Entry 1IAX (X-ray diffraction, 2.80 A resolution); this record covers chains A and B.

== Chain A (and B) ==
Name: 1-aminocyclopropane-1-carboxylate synthase 2
Organism: Solanum lycopersicum
Notes: EC 4.4.1.14; chain B of this document is another copy of the same molecule, construct and numbering; everything in this record applies to it too
Reference sequence: P18485 (1A12_LYCES); residue numbers follow UniProt; this construct covers 11-438
Sequence (428 residues; row label = number of the first residue in the row):
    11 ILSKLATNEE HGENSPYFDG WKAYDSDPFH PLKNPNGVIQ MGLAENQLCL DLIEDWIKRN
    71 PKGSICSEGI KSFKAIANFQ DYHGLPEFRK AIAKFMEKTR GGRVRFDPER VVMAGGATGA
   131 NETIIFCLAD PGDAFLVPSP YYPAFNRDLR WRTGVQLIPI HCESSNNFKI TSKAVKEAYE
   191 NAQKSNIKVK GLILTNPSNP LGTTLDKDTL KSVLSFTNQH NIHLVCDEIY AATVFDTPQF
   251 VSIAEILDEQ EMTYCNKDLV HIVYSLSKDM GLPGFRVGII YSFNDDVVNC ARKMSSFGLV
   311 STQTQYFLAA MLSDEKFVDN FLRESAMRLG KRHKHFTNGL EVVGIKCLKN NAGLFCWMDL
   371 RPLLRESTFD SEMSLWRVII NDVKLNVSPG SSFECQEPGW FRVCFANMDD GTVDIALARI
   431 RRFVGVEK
Not modelled in the structure: 20-24, 76-81
UniProt features mapped onto this chain:
  - binding site (substrate): E55, Y92
  - modified residue: K278 (N6-(pyridoxal phosphate)lysine)
  - mutagenesis: Y92 (Y92F: Loss of function; when expressed alone in E.coli. Partially complemented; when coexpressed with another ACS2 protein mutated on K-278), K278 (K278A: Loss of function; when expressed alone in E.coli. Partially complemented; when coexpressed with another ACS2 protein mutated on Y-72), R286 (R286L: Loss of function; due to a strong reduction in both substrate and pyridoxal phosphate binding)
Covalent attachments: pyridoxal phosphate (PLP) linked to K278
Small-molecule neighbours: pyridoxal phosphate (PLP): G126, A127, T128, N131, Y152, F155, T205, N209, D237, I239, Y240, S275, S277, P283, R286

== How chain A and chain B interact ==
Pairs across the interface (121; chain A residue first):
  I11(A) - N231(B)
  I11(A) - H233(B)
  L12(A) - C137(B)
  L12(A) - L138(B)  hydrophobic
  L12(A) - H233(B)
  L12(A) - N294(B)
  L12(A) - D296(B)
  L12(A) - V297(B)  hydrophobic
  S13(A) - F136(B)  hydrogen bond (side chain-backbone)
  S13(A) - C137(B)  hydrogen bond (backbone-backbone)
  S13(A) - L138(B)
  S13(A) - A139(B)
  S13(A) - D140(B)
  K14(A) - D140(B)  hydrogen bond (backbone-side chain)
  L15(A) - F136(B)  hydrophobic
  L15(A) - M304(B)  hydrophobic
  A16(A) - C137(B)
  A16(A) - C300(B)  hydrophobic
  E19(A) - K303(B)  salt bridge
  E55(A) - N88(B)  hydrogen bond
  E55(A) - Q90(B)  hydrogen bond
  Q57(A) - N88(B)  hydrogen bond
  L60(A) - F83(B)  hydrophobic
  L60(A) - K84(B)
  I63(A) - F83(B)  hydrophobic
  E64(A) - K84(B)
  I67(A) - F83(B)  hydrophobic
  S74(A) - I75(B)
  I75(A) - I67(B)
  F83(A) - I63(B)  hydrophobic
  F83(A) - I67(B)  hydrophobic
  F83(A) - F285(B)  hydrophobic
  K84(A) - L60(B)
  K84(A) - D61(B)
  K84(A) - E64(B)  salt bridge
  A87(A) - G281(B)
  A87(A) - L282(B)
  A87(A) - P283(B)
  A87(A) - G284(B)  hydrogen bond (backbone-backbone)
  N88(A) - E55(B)  hydrogen bond
  N88(A) - Q57(B)
  N88(A) - P283(B)
  F89(A) - G284(B)
  Q90(A) - E55(B)  hydrogen bond
  Q90(A) - P283(B)
  Y92(A) - R157(B)  hydrogen bond
  G125(A) - F307(B)
  T128(A) - S306(B)
  T128(A) - F307(B)
  E132(A) - F307(B)
  T133(A) - R162(B)
  F136(A) - S13(B)  hydrogen bond (backbone-side chain)
  F136(A) - L15(B)  hydrophobic
  F136(A) - R162(B)
  C137(A) - L12(B)
  C137(A) - S13(B)  hydrogen bond (backbone-backbone)
  C137(A) - A16(B)
  L138(A) - I11(B)
  L138(A) - L12(B)  hydrophobic
  L138(A) - S13(B)
  A139(A) - S13(B)
  D140(A) - S13(B)
  D140(A) - K14(B)  hydrogen bond (side chain-backbone)
  R157(A) - Y92(B)
  R157(A) - K303(B)
  R157(A) - S306(B)  hydrogen bond
  W161(A) - C300(B)  hydrophobic
  W161(A) - K303(B)
  W161(A) - M304(B)  hydrophobic
  R162(A) - F136(B)
  R162(A) - M304(B)
  R162(A) - F307(B)
  K200(A) - I11(B)
  N231(A) - I11(B)
  H233(A) - I11(B)
  H233(A) - L12(B)
  G281(A) - A87(B)
  L282(A) - F83(B)  hydrophobic
  L282(A) - A87(B)
  P283(A) - A87(B)
  P283(A) - N88(B)
  P283(A) - Q90(B)
  G284(A) - A87(B)  hydrogen bond (backbone-backbone)
  G284(A) - F89(B)
  G284(A) - S311(B)
  G284(A) - T312(B)  hydrogen bond (backbone-side chain)
  F285(A) - S311(B)
  F285(A) - T312(B)
  F285(A) - Q313(B)
  R286(A) - S306(B)
  R286(A) - L309(B)
  D296(A) - L12(B)
  V297(A) - L12(B)  hydrophobic
  C300(A) - A16(B)  hydrophobic
  C300(A) - E19(B)
  C300(A) - W161(B)  hydrophobic
  K303(A) - E19(B)
  K303(A) - W161(B)
  M304(A) - W161(B)  hydrophobic
  M304(A) - R162(B)  hydrogen bond
  S306(A) - G125(B)
  S306(A) - T128(B)
  S306(A) - R157(B)  hydrogen bond
  S306(A) - R286(B)  hydrogen bond (backbone-side chain)
  F307(A) - G125(B)
  F307(A) - T128(B)
  F307(A) - E132(B)
  F307(A) - R162(B)
  L309(A) - R286(B)
  S311(A) - G284(B)
  S311(A) - F285(B)
  S311(A) - S311(B)
  S311(A) - T314(B)  hydrogen bond
  T312(A) - G284(B)  hydrogen bond (backbone-backbone)
  T312(A) - F285(B)
  Q313(A) - F285(B)
  Q313(A) - Q313(B)
  Q313(A) - T314(B)  hydrogen bond
  Q313(A) - F317(B)
  T314(A) - S311(B)  hydrogen bond
  T314(A) - Q313(B)  hydrogen bond
Interface residues without a listed pair, chain A (65 interface residues in all): W31, D61, I86, G129, D158, K198, N294, G308, V310, F317
Interface residues without a listed pair, chain B (64 interface residues in all): S74, I86, D91, G129, T133, D158, K200, G308, V310

== Summary ==
65 residues of chain A and 64 residues of chain B are in contact; the contacts include 24 hydrogen bonds and 2
salt bridges. Among the polar pairs are E19(A)-K303(B), K84(A)-E64(B) and S13(A)-F136(B). Covalently linked
pyridoxal phosphate: at K278(A).
Chain A and chain B are both 1-aminocyclopropane-1-carboxylate synthase 2 (Solanum lycopersicum); the
structure, Crystal structure of acc synthase complexed with plp, was determined by X-ray diffraction,
deposited together with 1IAY.
